PDB entry 3KTI | X-ray diffraction, 2.00 A resolution | chains B and K of the 14 polymer chains in the assembly

[Chain B]
Protein: ATP-dependent Clp protease proteolytic subunit
From: Bacillus subtilis
Notes: EC 3.4.21.92
UniProt: P80244 (CLPP_BACSU); residues 1-196 here correspond to UniProt positions 2-197 (UniProt number = residue number + 1)
Sequence (199 residues; row label = number of the first residue in the row):
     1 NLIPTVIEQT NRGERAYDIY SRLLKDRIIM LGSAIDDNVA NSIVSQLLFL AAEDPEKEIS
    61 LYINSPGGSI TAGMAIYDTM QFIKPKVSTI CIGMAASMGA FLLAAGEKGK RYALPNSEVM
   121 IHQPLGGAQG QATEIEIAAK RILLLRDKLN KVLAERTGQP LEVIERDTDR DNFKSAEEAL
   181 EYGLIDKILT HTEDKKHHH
Not modelled in the structure: 1-17, 192-199
Sequence notes: expression tag (197-199)
Ligand contacts:
  - N-cyclohexyltaurine (NHE; 2-[N-cyclohexylamino]ethane sulfonic acid), molecule 1: Pro66, Met94, Ala96, Met120, Phe173
  - N-cyclohexyltaurine (NHE), molecule 2: Ser69, Ile70, Thr71, Arg141, Leu145
Curated features (UniProtKB/Swiss-Prot):
  - active site: Ser97 (Nucleophile), His122
Reported in the primary citation:
  - catalytic residues: Ser97, His122, Asp171
  - binding site for Acyldepsipeptide 1: Arg22, Ile28, Tyr62, Ile90, Ile92, Tyr112, Leu114, Leu189
  - binding site for Acyldepsipeptide 1: Leu48, Phe49, Ala52, Phe82
  - mutagenesis - Y62A: decreased catalytic activity on ADEPs
  - mutagenesis - Y62W: abolished catalytic activity on ADEP
  - mutagenesis - F82A: abolished catalytic activity on ADEPs
  - mutagenesis - F49S: increased catalytic activity on ADEP
  - mutagenesis - I19C/S45C: increased catalytic activity

[Chain K]
Protein: Acyldepsipeptide 1
From: Streptococcus hawaiiensis
Sequence (7 residues; each row starts with the number of its first residue):
     1 XFSPAAP
Modified / non-standard residues: OTT ((2E,4E,6E)-octa-2,4,6-trienoic acid) at position 1; Ala5 (n-methyl-l-alanine; MAA); Pro7 ((4r)-4-methyl-l-proline; MP8)
Glycans and other covalent adducts: covalent link Ser3-Pro7

[Interface between chain B and chain K]
Residue-residue contacts - 9 pairs, chain B then chain K:
  Val44(B) with Phe2(K), hydrophobic
  Leu48(B) with OTT_1(K); Phe2(K), hydrophobic
  Phe49(B) with OTT_1(K)
  Ala52(B) with OTT_1(K)
  Thr79(B) with Phe2(K)
  Phe82(B) with Phe2(K), hydrophobic; Ser3(K); Pro4(K)

[Overview]
The interface between chain B and chain K involves 6 residues on one side and 4 on the other. Ligands of chain
B: N-cyclohexyltaurine. From the paper: catalytic residues Ser97(B), His122(B) and Asp171(B); Y62A of chain B
reduces catalytic activity on ADEPs; 5 substitutions were tested in all.
Chain B is ATP-dependent Clp protease proteolytic subunit (Bacillus subtilis) and chain K is Acyldepsipeptide
1 (Streptococcus hawaiiensis); the structure, Structure of ClpP in complex with ADEP1, was determined by X-ray
diffraction together with 3KTG, 3KTH, 3KTJ and 3KTK from the same study.
